6V02 - chain A; structure by X-ray diffraction, 2.46 A resolution.

== Chain A ==
Protein: Cation-independent mannose-6-phosphate receptor
From: Homo sapiens
Reference sequence: P11717 (MPRI_HUMAN); residues 8-728 here correspond to UniProt positions 43-763 (UniProt number = residue number + 35)
Chain sequence (731 residues; row label = number of the first residue in the row):
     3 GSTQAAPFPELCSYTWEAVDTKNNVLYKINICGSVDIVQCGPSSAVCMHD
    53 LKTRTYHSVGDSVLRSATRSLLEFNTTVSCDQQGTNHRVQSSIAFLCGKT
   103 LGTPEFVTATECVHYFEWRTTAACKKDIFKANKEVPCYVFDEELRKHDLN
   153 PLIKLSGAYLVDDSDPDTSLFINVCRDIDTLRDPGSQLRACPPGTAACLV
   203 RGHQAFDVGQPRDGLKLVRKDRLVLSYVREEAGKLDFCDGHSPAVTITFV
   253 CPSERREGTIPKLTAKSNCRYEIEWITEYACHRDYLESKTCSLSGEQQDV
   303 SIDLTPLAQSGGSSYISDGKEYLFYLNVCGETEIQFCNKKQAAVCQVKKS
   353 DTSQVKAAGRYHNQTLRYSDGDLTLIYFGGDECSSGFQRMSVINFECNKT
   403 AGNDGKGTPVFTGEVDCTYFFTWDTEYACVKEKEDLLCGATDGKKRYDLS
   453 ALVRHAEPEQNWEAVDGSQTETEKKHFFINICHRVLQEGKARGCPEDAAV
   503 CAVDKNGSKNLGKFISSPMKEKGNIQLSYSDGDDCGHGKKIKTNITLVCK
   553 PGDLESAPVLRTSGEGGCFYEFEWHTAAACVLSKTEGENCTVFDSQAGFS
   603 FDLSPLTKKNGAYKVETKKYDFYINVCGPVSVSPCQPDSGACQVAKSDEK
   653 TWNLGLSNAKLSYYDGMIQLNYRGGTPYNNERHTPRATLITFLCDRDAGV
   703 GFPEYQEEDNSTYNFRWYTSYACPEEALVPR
Not modelled in the structure: 3-7, 84-87, 285, 297-302, 310-315, 332-340, 352-353, 404-406, 433-436, 457-547, 557-575, 680-681, 728-733
Disulfide bonds: Cys14-Cys34, Cys42-Cys49, Cys82-Cys114, Cys99-Cys126, Cys139-Cys177, Cys193-Cys200, Cys240-Cys271, Cys253-Cys283, Cys293-Cys331, Cys385-Cys419, Cys399-Cys431, Cys551-Cys582, Cys592-Cys629, Cys637-Cys644, Cys696-Cys725
Glycans and other covalent adducts: N-acetylglucosamine (NAG) linked to Asn400
Sequence notes: expression tag (3-7, 729-733)
What the authors report for this chain:
  - post-translational modification sites: Asn591
  - mutagenesis - R688A: unchanged binding to PPT1

== Summary ==
N-acetylglucosamine is covalently linked to Asn400. The paper reports that R688A leaves binding to PPT1
unchanged; a modification site at Asn591.
Chain A is Cation-independent mannose-6-phosphate receptor (Homo sapiens); the structure, N-terminal 5 domains
of CI-MPR, was determined by X-ray diffraction together with 6P8I from the same study.
